1JEY - chains C and A of the 4 polymer chains in the assembly; structure by X-ray diffraction, 2.50 A resolution.

# Chain C
Molecule: 21-nt DNA strand
Sequence (21 nucleotides; row label = number of the first residue in the row):
     1 GTTTTTAGTT TATTGGGCGC G
Not modelled in the structure: 19-21

# Chain A
Molecule: Ku70
Organism: Homo sapiens
Reference sequence: P12956 (KU70_HUMAN); residues 1-609 here correspond to UniProt positions 0-608 (UniProt number = residue number - 1)
Chain sequence (609 residues; row label = number of the first residue in the row):
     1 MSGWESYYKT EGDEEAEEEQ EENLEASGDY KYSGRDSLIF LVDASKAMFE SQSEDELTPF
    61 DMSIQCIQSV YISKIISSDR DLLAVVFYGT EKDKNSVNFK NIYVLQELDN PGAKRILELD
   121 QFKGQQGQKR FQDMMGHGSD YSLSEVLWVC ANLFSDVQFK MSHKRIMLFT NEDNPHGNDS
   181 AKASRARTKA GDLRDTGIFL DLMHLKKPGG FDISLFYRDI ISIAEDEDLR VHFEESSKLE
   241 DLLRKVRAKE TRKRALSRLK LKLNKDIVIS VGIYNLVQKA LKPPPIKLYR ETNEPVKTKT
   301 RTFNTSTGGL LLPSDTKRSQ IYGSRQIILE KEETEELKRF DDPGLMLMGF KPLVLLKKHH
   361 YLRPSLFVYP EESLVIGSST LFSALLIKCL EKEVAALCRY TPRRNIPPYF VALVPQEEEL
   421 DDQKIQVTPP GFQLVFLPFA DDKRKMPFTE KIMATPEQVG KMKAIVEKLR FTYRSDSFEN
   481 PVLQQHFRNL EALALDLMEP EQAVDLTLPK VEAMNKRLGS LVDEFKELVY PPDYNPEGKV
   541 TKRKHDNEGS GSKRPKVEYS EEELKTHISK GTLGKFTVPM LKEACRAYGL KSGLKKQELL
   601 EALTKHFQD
Not modelled in the structure: 1-33, 223-230, 535-609

# Interface between chain C and chain A
Pairs across the interface (9; chain C residue first):
  DT3(C) - Arg80(A)  salt bridge to the phosphate
  DT4(C) - Ser78(A)  phosphate contact
  DT4(C) - Arg80(A)  phosphate contact
  DT4(C) - Arg254(A)  sugar contact
  DT5(C) - Leu256(A)  sugar contact
  DT5(C) - Asn275(A)  phosphate contact
  DT6(C) - Gln278(A)  hydrogen bond to the phosphate
  DA7(C) - Arg403(A)  sugar contact
  DG8(C) - Lys338(A)  salt bridge to the phosphate
Also at the interface, not in a pair above, chain C (7 interface residues in all): DT2
Also at the interface, not in a pair above, chain A (9 interface residues in all): Arg363

# Summary
The interface between chain C and chain A involves 7 residues on one side and 9 on the other; the contacts
include 1 hydrogen bond and 2 salt bridges. Among the polar pairs are DT6(C)-Gln278(A), DT3(C)-Arg80(A) and
DG8(C)-Lys338(A).
Here chain C is a 21-nt DNA strand and chain A is Ku70 (Homo sapiens). Entry 1JEY (Crystal Structure of the Ku
heterodimer bound to DNA) was determined by X-ray diffraction (same publication as 1JEQ).
